Entry 8WLT (electron microscopy, 4.10 A resolution (low resolution: residue-level contacts below are approximate; hydrogen-bond / salt-bridge calls are withheld)); this record covers chains 5 and ZA of the 213 polymer chains in the assembly.

== Chain 5 (and ZA) ==
Molecule: Flagellar basal-body rod protein FlgG
Source organism: Salmonella enterica subsp. enterica serovar Typhimurium str. LT2
Notes: chain ZA of this document is another copy of the same molecule, construct and numbering; everything in this record applies to it too
UniProtKB: P0A1J3 (FLGG_SALTY); numbering as in UniProt (aligned over 1-260)
Amino-acid sequence (260 residues; each row starts with the number of its first residue):
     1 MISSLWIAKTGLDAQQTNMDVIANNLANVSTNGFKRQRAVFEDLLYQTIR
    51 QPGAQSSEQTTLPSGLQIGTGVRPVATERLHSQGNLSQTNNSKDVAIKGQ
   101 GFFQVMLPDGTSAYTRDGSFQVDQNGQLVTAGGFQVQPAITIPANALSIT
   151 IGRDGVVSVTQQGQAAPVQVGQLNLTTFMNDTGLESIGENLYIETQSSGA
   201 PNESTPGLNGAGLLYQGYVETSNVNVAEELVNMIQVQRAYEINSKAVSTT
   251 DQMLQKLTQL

== How chain 5 and chain ZA interact ==
Contacting residue pairs (110; chain 5 residue first):
  Gln-16(5) / Ile-2(ZA)
  Gln-16(5) / Ser-3(ZA)
  Gln-16(5) / Ser-4(ZA)
  Gln-16(5) / Met-253(ZA)
  Thr-17(5) / Ile-68(ZA)
  Met-19(5) / Ser-4(ZA)
  Met-19(5) / Ala-246(ZA)
  Met-19(5) / Thr-249(ZA)
  Met-19(5) / Thr-250(ZA)
  Met-19(5) / Met-253(ZA)
  Asp-20(5) / Ser-3(ZA)
  Asp-20(5) / Ser-4(ZA)
  Asp-20(5) / Ile-7(ZA)
  Ala-23(5) / Ser-4(ZA)
  Ala-23(5) / Ile-7(ZA)
  Asn-24(5) / Ile-7(ZA)
  Asn-24(5) / Tyr-46(ZA)
  Asn-24(5) / Gly-69(ZA)
  Asn-24(5) / Thr-70(ZA)
  Leu-26(5) / Ile-242(ZA)
  Leu-26(5) / Asn-243(ZA)
  Ala-27(5) / Ile-7(ZA)
  Ala-27(5) / Gly-11(ZA)
  Ala-27(5) / Val-72(ZA)
  Asn-28(5) / Asp-43(ZA)
  Asn-28(5) / Gly-71(ZA)
  Asn-28(5) / Val-72(ZA)
  Ser-30(5) / Gln-15(ZA)
  Ser-30(5) / Asn-18(ZA)
  Ser-30(5) / Phe-41(ZA)
  Thr-31(5) / Phe-41(ZA)
  Thr-31(5) / Glu-42(ZA)
  Thr-31(5) / Asp-43(ZA)
  Thr-31(5) / Val-72(ZA)
  Asn-32(5) / Arg-38(ZA)
  Phe-34(5) / Asp-43(ZA)
  Phe-34(5) / Tyr-46(ZA)
  Gln-37(5) / Tyr-46(ZA)
  Gln-37(5) / Gln-67(ZA)
  Pro-74(5) / Leu-66(ZA)
  Val-75(5) / Arg-50(ZA)
  Val-75(5) / Leu-66(ZA)
  Ala-76(5) / Ser-64(ZA)
  Ala-76(5) / Gly-65(ZA)
  Ala-76(5) / Leu-66(ZA)
  Thr-77(5) / Ser-64(ZA)
  Thr-77(5) / Gly-65(ZA)
  Thr-77(5) / Leu-66(ZA)
  Thr-77(5) / Gln-67(ZA)
  Thr-89(5) / Arg-38(ZA)
  Asp-94(5) / Arg-38(ZA)
  Ser-119(5) / Val-40(ZA)
  Ser-119(5) / Glu-78(ZA)
  Gln-121(5) / Glu-78(ZA)
  Val-122(5) / Met-179(ZA)
  Val-122(5) / Asn-180(ZA)
  Asp-123(5) / Met-179(ZA)
  Asp-123(5) / Asn-180(ZA)
  Asp-123(5) / Ser-197(ZA)
  Gln-124(5) / Met-179(ZA)
  Gln-124(5) / Gln-196(ZA)
  Gln-124(5) / Ser-197(ZA)
  Gln-124(5) / Gly-199(ZA)
  Gly-126(5) / Met-179(ZA)
  Ala-131(5) / Val-75(ZA)
  Ile-142(5) / Met-179(ZA)
  Ala-144(5) / Met-179(ZA)
  Asn-145(5) / Asn-209(ZA)
  Ala-146(5) / Gln-100(ZA)
  Thr-182(5) / Ser-64(ZA)
  Gly-183(5) / Pro-52(ZA)
  Glu-185(5) / Gln-51(ZA)
  Glu-185(5) / Pro-52(ZA)
  Glu-185(5) / Gln-67(ZA)
  Ser-186(5) / Tyr-46(ZA)
  Ser-186(5) / Gln-67(ZA)
  Gly-188(5) / Asp-43(ZA)
  Gly-188(5) / Leu-44(ZA)
  Gly-188(5) / Tyr-46(ZA)
  Glu-189(5) / Glu-42(ZA)
  Glu-189(5) / Asp-43(ZA)
  Asn-190(5) / Phe-41(ZA)
  Asn-190(5) / Glu-42(ZA)
  Asn-190(5) / Asp-43(ZA)
  Thr-195(5) / Pro-52(ZA)
  Gln-196(5) / Gly-53(ZA)
  Gln-196(5) / Gln-55(ZA)
  Gln-196(5) / Thr-61(ZA)
  Ser-197(5) / Gly-53(ZA)
  Ser-197(5) / Pro-63(ZA)
  Ser-197(5) / Ser-64(ZA)
  Val-219(5) / Arg-38(ZA)
  Val-226(5) / Ile-242(ZA)
  Leu-230(5) / Ile-242(ZA)
  Met-233(5) / Lys-245(ZA)
  Met-233(5) / Ala-246(ZA)
  Met-233(5) / Thr-249(ZA)
  Val-236(5) / Met-253(ZA)
  Gln-237(5) / Thr-249(ZA)
  Gln-237(5) / Gln-252(ZA)
  Gln-237(5) / Met-253(ZA)
  Gln-237(5) / Lys-256(ZA)
  Arg-238(5) / Lys-256(ZA)
  Tyr-240(5) / Met-253(ZA)
  Tyr-240(5) / Leu-257(ZA)
  Glu-241(5) / Lys-256(ZA)
  Ser-244(5) / Lys-256(ZA)
  Val-247(5) / Leu-260(ZA)
  Ser-248(5) / Leu-260(ZA)
  Asp-251(5) / Leu-260(ZA)
Interface residues without a listed pair, chain 5 (65 interface residues in all): Leu-12, Val-29, Arg-73, Arg-79, Gln-88, Asn-125, Pro-143, Leu-147, Gln-162, Asn-180, Leu-184
Interface residues without a listed pair, chain ZA (64 interface residues in all): Ala-8, Thr-10, Arg-36, Thr-48, Ala-54, Leu-62, Leu-80, Thr-182, Ser-198, Gly-207, Leu-208, Gly-210, Glu-228, Ala-239

== Summary ==
The interface between chain 5 and chain ZA involves 65 residues on one side and 64 on the other.
Both chains are Flagellar basal-body rod protein FlgG (Salmonella enterica subsp. enterica serovar Typhimurium
str. LT2). Entry 8WLT (Cryo-EM structure of the membrane-anchored part of the flagellar motor-hook complex in
the CCW state) was determined by electron microscopy (same publication as 8WHT, 8WIW, 8WK3, 8WK4, 8WKI, 8WKK
and 11 further entries).
